2V2Z - chain A; structure by X-ray diffraction, 2.25 A resolution.

Chain A:
Protein: 4-diphosphocytidyl-2C-methyl-D-erythritol kinase
Source organism: Aquifex aeolicus
Notes: EC 2.7.1.148
UniProt: O67060 (ISPE_AQUAE); numbering as in UniProt (aligned over 1-268)
Chain sequence (271 residues; each row starts with the number of its first residue; numbers below 1 keep their minus sign (Gly-2 is residue -2)):
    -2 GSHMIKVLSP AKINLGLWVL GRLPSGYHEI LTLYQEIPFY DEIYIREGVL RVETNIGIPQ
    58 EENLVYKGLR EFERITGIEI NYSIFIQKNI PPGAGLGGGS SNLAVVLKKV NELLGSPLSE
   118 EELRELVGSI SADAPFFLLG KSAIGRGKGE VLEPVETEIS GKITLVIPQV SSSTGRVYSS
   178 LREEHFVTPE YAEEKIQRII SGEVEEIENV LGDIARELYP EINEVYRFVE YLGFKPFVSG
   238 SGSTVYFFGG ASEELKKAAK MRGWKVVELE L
Unresolved in the structure: -2 to -1
Ligand contacts:
  - ADP (adenosine-5'-diphosphate): Ile55, Glu59, Asn60, Leu61, Val62, Ile83, Lys85, Pro88, Pro89, Gly90, Ala91, Gly92, Leu93, Gly94, Gly95, Gly96, Ser97, Asn99, Ser169, Thr171, Gly239
  - 4-diphosphocytidyl-2-C-methyl-D-erythritol (CDM): Lys9, Asn11, Leu14, Gly23, Tyr24, His25, Ile27, Tyr31, Ser97, Ile127, Ser128, Ala129, Asp130, Lys145, Thr171, Gly172, Tyr175, Leu208, Gly237, Ser238
Curated features (UniProtKB/Swiss-Prot):
  - active site: Lys9, Asp130
  - binding site (ATP): Pro88 to Ser98
Reported in the primary citation:
  - binding site for 4-diphosphocytidyl-2-C-methyl-D-erythritol: Lys9 to Leu14, Tyr24, His25, Ser97, Ser128, Ala129, Asp130, Lys145, Thr171, Gly172, Tyr175, Ser176, Leu208, Ser238
  - contacts within the chain: Lys9-Asn11 (hydrogen bond), Asn11-Gly237 (backbone contact), Asn11-Thr29 (hydrogen bond), Asn60-Val62 (backbone contact), Val49-Asn60 (water-mediated contact), Ile55-Asn60 (water-mediated contact), Asp38-Lys85, Lys85-Asn99 (hydrogen bond), Ser6-Asn99 (hydrogen bond), Asp38-Asn99 (hydrogen bond), Asn11-Ser236, Gly92-Ser236, Gly90-Ser240, Ala91-Thr241 (hydrogen bond)
  - catalytic residues: Lys9, Asp130, Ser238 (proposed by the authors, not directly observed)
  - binding site for ADP: Lys9, Ile55, Asn60, Leu61, Ile83, Lys85, Pro88, Pro89, Gly92, Leu93, Gly94, Gly96, Asn99, Asp130, Ser169, Thr171, Ser238, Gly239

Overview:
Chain A binds 4-diphosphocytidyl-2-C-methyl-D-erythritol and ADP. From UniProt: active-site residues Lys9 and
Asp130 and 11 ATP-binding residues. From the paper: catalytic residues Lys9, Asp130 and Ser238; a binding site
for ADP at Lys9, Ile55 and Asn60 among others.
Chain A is 4-diphosphocytidyl-2C-methyl-D-erythritol kinase (Aquifex aeolicus); the structure, IspE in complex
with ADP and CDPME, was determined by X-ray diffraction, deposited together with 2V8P and 2V34.
